Entry 5E1A (X-ray diffraction, 3.40 A resolution); this record covers chains A and B.

== Chain A ==
Protein: antibody Fab fragment heavy chain
Source organism: Mus musculus
Notes: antibody fragment or engineered binder
Chain sequence (219 residues; each row starts with the number of its first residue):
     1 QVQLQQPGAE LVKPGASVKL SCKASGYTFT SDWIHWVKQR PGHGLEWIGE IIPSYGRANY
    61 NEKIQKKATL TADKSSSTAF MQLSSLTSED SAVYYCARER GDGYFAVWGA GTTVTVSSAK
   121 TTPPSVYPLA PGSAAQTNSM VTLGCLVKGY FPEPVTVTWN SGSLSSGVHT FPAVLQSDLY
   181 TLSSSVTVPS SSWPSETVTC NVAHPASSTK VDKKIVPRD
Cystine bridges: C22-C96, C145-C200

== Chain B ==
Protein: antibody Fab fragment light chain
Source organism: Mus musculus
Notes: antibody fragment or engineered binder
Chain sequence (212 residues; each row starts with the number of its first residue):
     1 DILLTQSPAI LSVSPGERVS FSCRASQSIG TDIHWYQQRT NGSPRLLIKY ASESISGIPS
    61 RFSGSGSGTD FTLSINSVES EDIANYYCQQ SNRWPFTFGS GTKLEIKRAD AAPTVSIFPP
   121 SSEQLTSGGA SVVCFLNNFY PKDINVKWKI DGSERQNGVL NSWTDQDSKD STYSMSSTLT
   181 LTKDEYERHN SYTCEATHKT STSPIVKSFN RN
Cystine bridges: C23-C88, C134-C194

== Chain A / chain B interface ==
Contacting residue pairs (74; chain A residue first):
  H35(A) - F96(B)
  Q39(A) - Q38(B)  hydrogen bond
  Q39(A) - Y87(B)
  H43(A) - Y87(B)
  G44(A) - Y87(B)
  L45(A) - P44(B)  hydrophobic
  L45(A) - Y87(B)
  L45(A) - F98(B)
  W47(A) - W94(B)  hydrophobic
  W47(A) - P95(B)  hydrophobic
  W47(A) - F96(B)
  E50(A) - W94(B)  hydrogen bond
  N59(A) - W94(B)
  Y60(A) - W94(B)
  K63(A) - D1(B)  salt bridge
  K63(A) - P95(B)
  Y95(A) - Q38(B)  hydrogen bond
  Y95(A) - G42(B)  hydrogen bond (side chain-backbone)
  Y95(A) - S43(B)
  E99(A) - F96(B)
  D102(A) - Y50(B)  hydrogen bond (backbone-side chain)
  G103(A) - H34(B)
  G103(A) - Q89(B)  hydrogen bond (backbone-side chain)
  G103(A) - S91(B)
  G103(A) - F96(B)
  Y104(A) - H34(B)
  Y104(A) - Y36(B)
  Y104(A) - L46(B)  hydrophobic
  Y104(A) - K49(B)  hydrogen bond
  Y104(A) - Y50(B)  hydrophobic
  F105(A) - Y36(B)  hydrogen bond (backbone-side chain)
  F105(A) - F98(B)  hydrophobic
  W108(A) - Y36(B)
  W108(A) - P44(B)
  W108(A) - F98(B)  hydrophobic
  G109(A) - S43(B)
  Y127(A) - S121(B)
  Y127(A) - E123(B)
  Y127(A) - Q124(B)
  Y127(A) - S127(B)  hydrogen bond
  P128(A) - S121(B)
  P128(A) - E123(B)
  L129(A) - F118(B)
  A130(A) - F118(B)
  A130(A) - P119(B)
  P131(A) - F118(B)
  T142(A) - S116(B)
  T142(A) - F118(B)
  L146(A) - S131(B)
  K148(A) - Q124(B)
  K148(A) - T180(B)
  S165(A) - K169(B)
  H169(A) - N137(B)
  H169(A) - N138(B)  hydrogen bond
  H169(A) - D167(B)  salt bridge
  H169(A) - S174(B)
  F171(A) - F135(B)  hydrophobic
  F171(A) - N137(B)
  F171(A) - S162(B)
  F171(A) - T164(B)
  F171(A) - S174(B)
  F171(A) - M175(B)
  F171(A) - S176(B)
  P172(A) - S162(B)  hydrogen bond (backbone-side chain)
  P172(A) - W163(B)
  V174(A) - L160(B)  hydrophobic
  V174(A) - N161(B)
  Q176(A) - L160(B)
  S183(A) - F135(B)
  S185(A) - F135(B)
  S185(A) - N137(B)  hydrogen bond
  K213(A) - E123(B)  salt bridge
  R218(A) - P119(B)
  R218(A) - P120(B)
Interface residues without a listed pair, chain A (43 interface residues in all): V37, E62, G132, L143, S166, T170, S184
Interface residues without a listed pair, chain B (43 interface residues in all): I117, V133, T178

== Summary ==
The chain A/chain B interface involves 43 residues from each chain, with 12 hydrogen bonds and 3 salt bridges.
Among the polar pairs are K63(A)-D1(B), H169(A)-D167(B) and K213(A)-E123(B).
Here chain A is antibody Fab fragment heavy chain and chain B is antibody Fab fragment light chain, both from
Mus musculus. Entry 5E1A (Structure of KcsA with L24C/R117C mutations) was determined by X-ray diffraction.
